3LSE - chain A; structure by X-ray diffraction, 2.69 A resolution.

Chain A:
Molecule: Galectin-9
Source organism: Homo sapiens
Notes: fragment: N-terminal domain, residues 6-148
UniProtKB: O00182 (LEG9_HUMAN); residue numbers follow UniProt; this construct covers 6-148
Amino-acid sequence (143 residues; numbered 6 to 148; the number before each row is that of its first residue):
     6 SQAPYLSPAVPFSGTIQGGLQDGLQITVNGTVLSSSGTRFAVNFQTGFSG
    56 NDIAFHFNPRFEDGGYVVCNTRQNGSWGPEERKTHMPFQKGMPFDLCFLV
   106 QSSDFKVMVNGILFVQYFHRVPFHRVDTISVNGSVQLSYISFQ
UniProt features mapped onto this chain:
  - binding site (a beta-D-galactoside): Asn48, His61, Arg65, Asn75, Trp82 to Lys88

Overview:
From UniProt: 11 beta-D-galactoside-binding residues.
Chain A is Galectin-9 (Homo sapiens); the structure, N-Domain of human adhesion/growth-regulatory galectin-9
in complex with lactose, was determined by X-ray diffraction, deposited together with 3LSD.
